PDB entry 2I6R | X-ray diffraction, 2.51 A resolution | chains A and B

== Chain A (and B) ==
Protein: HypE protein
Source organism: Escherichia coli O157:H7
Notes: chain B of this document is another copy of the same molecule, construct and numbering; everything in this record applies to it too
UniProt: Q7ABB2 (Q7ABB2_ECO57); residue numbers follow UniProt; this construct covers 1-322
Sequence (334 residues; row label = number of the first residue in the row; numbers below 1 keep their minus sign (Met-11 is residue -11)):
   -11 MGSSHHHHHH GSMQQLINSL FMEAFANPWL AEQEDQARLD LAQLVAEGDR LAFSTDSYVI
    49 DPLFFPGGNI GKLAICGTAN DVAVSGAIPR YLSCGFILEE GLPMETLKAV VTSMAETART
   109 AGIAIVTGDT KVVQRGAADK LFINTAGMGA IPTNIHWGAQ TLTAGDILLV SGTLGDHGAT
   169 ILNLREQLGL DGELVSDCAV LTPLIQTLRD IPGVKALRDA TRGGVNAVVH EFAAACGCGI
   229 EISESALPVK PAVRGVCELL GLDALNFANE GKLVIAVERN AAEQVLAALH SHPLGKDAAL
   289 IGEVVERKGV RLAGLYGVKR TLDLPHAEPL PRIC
Disordered / not traced: -11 to -1, 20, 177-179, 314-316 (chain B: -11 to 0, 20-21, 177-181)
Sequence notes: expression tag (-11 to 0)

== Interface between chain A and chain B ==
Pairs across the interface (118; chain A residue first):
  Ser0(A) with His314(B), hydrogen bond (backbone-backbone); Glu316(B), hydrogen bond (backbone-side chain)
  Met1(A) with Glu316(B), hydrogen bond (backbone-side chain)
  Gln2(A) with Glu316(B), hydrogen bond (backbone-side chain)
  Glu22(A) with Gly146(B); Ala147(B), hydrogen bond (side chain-backbone); Arg206(B)
  Asp23(A) with Ser42(B), hydrogen bond (backbone-side chain); Asp69(B); Val72(B); Arg206(B), salt bridge; Asp207(B), hydrogen bond (side chain-backbone)
  Gln24(A) with Ala40(B); Phe41(B); Ser42(B); Asp69(B), hydrogen bond (side chain-backbone); Val72(B); Ser73(B)
  Ala25(A) with Leu39(B); Ala40(B); Phe41(B), hydrogen bond (backbone-backbone)
  Arg26(A) with Arg38(B); Leu39(B); Ser73(B); Ile139(B); Trp145(B), hydrogen bond (side chain-backbone)
  Leu27(A) with Arg38(B); Leu39(B), hydrogen bond (backbone-backbone)
  Leu29(A) with Leu32(B); Gly36(B); Asp37(B), hydrogen bond (backbone-backbone); Leu39(B), hydrophobic
  Leu32(A) with Leu29(B)
  Gly36(A) with Leu29(B)
  Asp37(A) with Leu27(B); Leu29(B), hydrogen bond (backbone-backbone)
  Arg38(A) with Arg26(B); Leu27(B); Leu29(B)
  Leu39(A) with Ala25(B); Arg26(B); Leu27(B), hydrogen bond (backbone-backbone); Leu29(B); Leu39(B), hydrophobic; Met136(B), hydrophobic
  Ala40(A) with Gln24(B); Ala25(B)
  Phe41(A) with Gln24(B); Ala25(B), hydrogen bond (backbone-backbone); Leu27(B), hydrophobic; Ser81(B); Val114(B), hydrophobic; Thr115(B); Met136(B), hydrophobic
  Ser42(A) with Asp23(B), hydrogen bond (side chain-backbone); Gln24(B)
  Thr43(A) with Ser81(B); Gly116(B); Asp117(B)
  Asp44(A) with Asp117(B); Lys119(B), salt bridge
  Ser45(A) with Asp117(B), hydrogen bond (backbone-side chain); Lys119(B)
  Val47(A) with Lys119(B)
  Asp69(A) with Asp23(B); Gln24(B), hydrogen bond (backbone-side chain)
  Val72(A) with Asp23(B); Gln24(B)
  Ser73(A) with Gln24(B); Arg26(B)
  Ser81(A) with Phe41(B); Thr43(B)
  Cys82(A) with Thr43(B)
  Gly83(A) with Ser45(B)
  Ile85(A) with Val47(B), hydrophobic; Phe130(B), hydrophobic
  Val114(A) with Phe41(B), hydrophobic
  Thr115(A) with Phe41(B)
  Gly116(A) with Thr43(B)
  Asp117(A) with Thr43(B); Asp44(B); Ser45(B), hydrogen bond (side chain-backbone); Arg210(B), salt bridge
  Lys119(A) with Asp44(B), salt bridge; Ser45(B); Val47(B); Arg210(B)
  Val121(A) with Val47(B), hydrophobic; Arg320(B)
  Gln122(A) with Arg173(B); Pro319(B); Arg320(B)
  Gly124(A) with Gly124(B)
  Ala125(A) with Ala126(B); Asp127(B), hydrogen bond (backbone-backbone); Phe130(B); Arg320(B)
  Ala126(A) with Ala125(B)
  Asp127(A) with Ala125(B), hydrogen bond (backbone-backbone)
  Phe130(A) with Ile85(B), hydrophobic; Ala125(B)
  Asn132(A) with Asn132(B)
  Ala134(A) with Ala134(B), hydrophobic
  Met136(A) with Leu39(B), hydrophobic; Phe41(B), hydrophobic
  Ile139(A) with Arg26(B)
  Trp145(A) with Glu22(B); Arg26(B), hydrogen bond (backbone-side chain)
  Gly146(A) with Glu22(B)
  Ala147(A) with Glu22(B), hydrogen bond (backbone-side chain)
  Arg206(A) with Glu22(B); Asp23(B), salt bridge
  Asp207(A) with Asp23(B), hydrogen bond (backbone-side chain)
  Arg210(A) with Gln2(B), hydrogen bond
  Pro319(A) with Gln122(B)
  Arg320(A) with Val121(B); Gln122(B); Ala125(B)
Interface residues without a listed pair, chain A (66 interface residues in all): Gln3, Gln21, Asp28, Ala30, Val33, Val70, Leu80, Phe84, Thr118, Val120, Ala138, Phe220, Cys322
Interface residues without a listed pair, chain B (64 interface residues in all): Asp28, Ala30, Val33, Val70, Leu80, Cys82, Gly83, Val120, Ala138, Leu205, Leu312, Cys322

== Summary ==
66 residues of chain A face 64 of chain B across their interface; the contacts include 25 hydrogen bonds and 5
salt bridges. Polar pairs include Asp23(A)-Arg206(B), Asp44(A)-Lys119(B) and Asp117(A)-Arg210(B).
Chain A and chain B are both HypE protein (Escherichia coli O157:H7); the structure, Crystal structure of E.
coli HypE, a hydrogenase maturation protein, was determined by X-ray diffraction, deposited together with
2RB9.
